Entry 7MXW (X-ray diffraction, 2.84 A resolution); this record covers chains Z and B of the 3 polymer chains in the assembly.

[Chain Z]
Molecule: Exonuclease 1
Organism: Homo sapiens
Notes: EC 3.1.-.-
UniProt: Q9UQ84 (EXO1_HUMAN); numbering as in UniProt (aligned over 1-352)
Sequence (358 residues; each row starts with the number of its first residue):
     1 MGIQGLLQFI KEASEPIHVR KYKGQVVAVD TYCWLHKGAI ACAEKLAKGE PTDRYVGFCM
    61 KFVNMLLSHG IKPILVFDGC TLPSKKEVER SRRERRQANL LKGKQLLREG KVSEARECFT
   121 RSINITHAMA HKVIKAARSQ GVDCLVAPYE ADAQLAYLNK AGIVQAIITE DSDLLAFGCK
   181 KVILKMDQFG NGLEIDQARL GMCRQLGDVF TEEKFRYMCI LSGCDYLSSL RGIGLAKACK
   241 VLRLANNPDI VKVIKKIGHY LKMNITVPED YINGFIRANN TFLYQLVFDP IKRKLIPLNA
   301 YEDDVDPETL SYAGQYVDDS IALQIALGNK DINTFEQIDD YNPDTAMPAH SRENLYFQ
Disordered / not traced: 1, 347-352, 358
Construct notes: expression tag (353-358)
Bound ions: Mg2+ site 1: Asp152, Asp171, Asp173 (shared with DA1(B) of chain B); Mg2+ site 2: Asp152 (shared with DA1(B) of chain B); Mg2+ site 3: Asp173, Asp225 (shared with DA1(B) of chain B)
Residues lining bound ligands: Ca2+ (CA): Cys80, Pro148, Tyr149, Val317, Ile325, Phe335
Curated features (UniProtKB/Swiss-Prot):
  - binding site (Mg(2+)): Asp30, Asp78, Glu150, Asp152, Asp171, Asp173, Asp225, Asp270
  - natural variant: Glu109 (E109K: Abrogates exonuclease activity)
  - mutagenesis: Asp78 (D78A: Abrogates double-stranded DNA exonuclease activity and endonuclease activity against 5'-overhanging flap structures. Also reduces DNA-binding to 5'-overhanging flap structures), Asp173 (D173A: Abrogates double-stranded DNA exonuclease activity and endonuclease activity against 5'-overhanging flap structures. No effect on DNA-binding to 5'-overhanging flap structures), Asp225 (D225A: Abrogates double-stranded DNA exonuclease activity and endonuclease activity against 5'-overhanging flap structures. Also enhances DNA-binding to 5'-overhanging flap structures)

[Chain B]
Molecule: 10-nt DNA strand
Sequence (10 nucleotides; numbered 1 to 10; the number before each row is that of its first residue):
     1 ACGACTAGCG
Bound ions: Mg2+ site 1: DA1 (shared with Asp152(Z), Asp171(Z), Asp173(Z) of chain Z)

[Interface between chain Z and chain B]
Residue-residue contacts (15):
  Gly2(Z) - DA1(B)  phosphate contact
  Gly2(Z) - DC2(B)  phosphate contact
  Gln4(Z) - DA4(B)  base contact
  His36(Z) - DA1(B)  base contact
  Lys85(Z) - DA1(B)  salt bridge to the phosphate
  Arg92(Z) - DA1(B)  salt bridge to the phosphate
  Arg96(Z) - DA1(B)  hydrogen bond to the base
  Ile125(Z) - DA1(B)  base contact
  Glu150(Z) - DA1(B)  phosphate contact
  Asp152(Z) - DA1(B)  phosphate contact
  Asp171(Z) - DA1(B)  phosphate contact
  Asp171(Z) - DC2(B)  phosphate contact
  Asp173(Z) - DA1(B)  phosphate contact
  Lys185(Z) - DG3(B)  salt bridge to the phosphate
  Asp225(Z) - DA1(B)  phosphate contact
Other interface residues (no listed pair), chain Z (19 interface residues in all): Tyr32, Asp78, Arg121, Ile123, Asn124, Glu170
Other interface residues (no listed pair), chain B (5 interface residues in all): DC5

[Summary]
19 residues of chain Z face 5 of chain B across their interface; the contacts include 1 hydrogen bond and 3
salt bridges. Among the polar pairs are Arg96(Z)-DA1(B), Lys85(Z)-DA1(B) and Arg92(Z)-DA1(B). Bound to chain
Z: Ca2+.
Here chain Z is Exonuclease 1 (Homo sapiens) and chain B is a 10-nt DNA strand. Entry 7MXW (Crystal structure
of human exonuclease 1 Exo1 (WT) in complex with 5' flap DNA (uf1)) was determined by X-ray diffraction.
